4X7R - chain A; structure by X-ray diffraction, 2.15 A resolution.

# Chain A
Name: TarM
Organism: Staphylococcus aureus subsp. aureus 21178
Reference sequence: H0AM96 (H0AM96_STAAU); numbering as in UniProt (aligned over 1-493)
Sequence (493 residues; each row starts with the number of its first residue):
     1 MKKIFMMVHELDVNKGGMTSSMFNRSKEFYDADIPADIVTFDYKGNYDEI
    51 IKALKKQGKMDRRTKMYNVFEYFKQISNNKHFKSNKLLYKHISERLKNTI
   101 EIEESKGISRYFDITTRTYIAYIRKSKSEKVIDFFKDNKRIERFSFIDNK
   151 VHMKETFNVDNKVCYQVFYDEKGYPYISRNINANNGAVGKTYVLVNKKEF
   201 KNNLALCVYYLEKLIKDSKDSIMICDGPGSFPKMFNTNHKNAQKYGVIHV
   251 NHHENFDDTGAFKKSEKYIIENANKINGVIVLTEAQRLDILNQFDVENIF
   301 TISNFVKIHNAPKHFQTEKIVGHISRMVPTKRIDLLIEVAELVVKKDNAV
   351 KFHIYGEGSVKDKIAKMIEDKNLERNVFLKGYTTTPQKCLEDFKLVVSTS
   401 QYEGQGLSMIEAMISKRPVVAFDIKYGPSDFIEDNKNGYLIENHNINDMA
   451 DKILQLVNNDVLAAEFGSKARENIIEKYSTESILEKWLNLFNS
Differences from the reference sequence: engineered mutation Arg117 (Gly in H0AM96)
Residues lining bound ligands:
  - 3YW ((2S)-2,3-dihydroxypropyl 2-acetamido-2-deoxy-alpha-D-glucopyranoside): Gly17, Met18, Ser21, His249, Val250, Asn251, Leu282, Asn304, Arg326, Thr330, Lys331, Tyr402, Glu403, Gly404, Gln405, Gly406, Leu407
  - UDP (uridine-5'-diphosphate): Lys15, Gly16, Gly17, Met18, Ser20, Lys59, Ile324, Ser325, Arg326, Lys331, Tyr355, Gly356, Gly381, Tyr382, Thr383, Pro386, Glu403, Gly406, Leu407, Ser408, Glu411
Reported in the primary citation:
  - binding site for UDP: Arg326, Lys331, Tyr382, Glu411
  - catalytic residues: His249, Arg326, Lys331 (proposed by the authors, not directly observed)
  - binding site for 3YW: His249, Asn304, Arg326, Glu403
  - contacts within the chain: Lys331-Glu403
  - binding site for n,O6-disulfo-glucosamine: Arg326
  - mutagenesis - R326A, K331A: abolished catalytic activity
  - mutagenesis - H249A, E403A, E411A: decreased catalytic activity
  - mutagenesis - K331A: decreased stability in response to UDP-GlcNAc

# In short
Bound to chain A: UDP and compound 3YW. From the paper: catalytic residues His249, Arg326 and Lys331; H249A,
E403A and E411A reduce catalytic activity; 5 substitutions were tested in all.
Chain A is TarM (Staphylococcus aureus subsp. aureus 21178); the structure, Crystal structure of S. aureus
TarM G117R mutant in complex with Fondaparinux, alpha-GlcNAc-glycerol and UDP, was determined by X-ray
diffraction, deposited together with 4X7M, 4X6L and 4X7P.
